PDB entry 2ZCO | X-ray diffraction, 1.58 A resolution | chain A

Chain A:
Protein: Dehydrosqualene synthase
Organism: Staphylococcus aureus
Notes: EC 2.5.1.-
UniProt: A9JQL9 (A9JQL9_STAAU); residue numbers follow UniProt; this construct covers 1-287
Sequence (293 residues; numbered -5 to 287; the number before each row is that of its first residue; numbers below 1 keep their minus sign (Ala-5 is residue -5)):
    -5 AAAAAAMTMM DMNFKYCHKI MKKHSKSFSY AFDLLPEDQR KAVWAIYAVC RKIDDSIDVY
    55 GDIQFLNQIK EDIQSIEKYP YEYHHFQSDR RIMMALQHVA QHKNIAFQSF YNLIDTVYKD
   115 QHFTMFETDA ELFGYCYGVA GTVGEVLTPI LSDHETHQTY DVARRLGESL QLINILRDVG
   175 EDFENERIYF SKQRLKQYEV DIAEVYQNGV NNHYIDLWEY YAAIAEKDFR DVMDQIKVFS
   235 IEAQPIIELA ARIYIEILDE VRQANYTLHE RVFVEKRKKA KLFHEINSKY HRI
Unresolved in the structure: -5 to 0, 285-287
Sequence notes: expression tag (-5 to 0)
UniProt features mapped onto this chain:
  - binding site ((2E,6E)-farnesyl diphosphate): His18 to Ser21, Tyr41, Arg45, Gln165, Arg171, Tyr248
  - binding site (Mg(2+)): Asp48, Asp52, Asn168, Asp172

In short:
From UniProt: 9 (2E,6E)-farnesyl diphosphate-binding residues and 4 Mg2+-binding residues.
Chain A is Dehydrosqualene synthase (Staphylococcus aureus); the structure, Crystal structure of the C(30)
carotenoid dehydrosqualene synthase from Staphylococcus aureus, was determined by X-ray diffraction (same
publication as 3W7F, 2ZCQ, 2ZCR and 2ZCS).
